Entry 5J7J (solution NMR); this record covers chains A and B.

[Chain A]
Name: Calmodulin
From: Xenopus laevis
Reference sequence: P62155 (CALM_XENLA); residues 1-148 here correspond to UniProt positions 2-149 (UniProt number = residue number + 1)
Chain sequence (148 residues; row label = number of the first residue in the row):
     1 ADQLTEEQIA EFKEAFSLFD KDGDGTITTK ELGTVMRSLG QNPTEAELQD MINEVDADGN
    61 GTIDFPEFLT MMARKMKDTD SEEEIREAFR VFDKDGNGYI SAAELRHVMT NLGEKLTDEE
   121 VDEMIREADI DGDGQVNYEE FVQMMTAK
Unresolved in the structure: 1-3, 148
Bound ions: Ca2+ site 1: Asp20, Asp22, Asp24, Thr26, Glu31; Ca2+ site 2: Asp56, Asp58, Asn60, Thr62, Asp64, Glu67; Ca2+ site 3: Asp93, Asp95, Asn97, Tyr99, Glu104; Ca2+ site 4: Asp129, Asp131, Asp133, Gln135, Glu140
Reported in the primary citation:
  - mutagenesis - K115E: increased binding to PSD-95 T19K peptide

[Chain B]
Name: Disks large homolog 4
Reference sequence: P78352 (DLG4_HUMAN); residue numbers follow UniProt; this construct covers 1-19
Chain sequence (19 residues; each row starts with the number of its first residue):
     1 MDCLCIVTTK KYRYQDEDT
Modified / non-standard residues: Thr19 (phosphothreonine; TPO)
UniProt features mapped onto this chain:
  - lipidation (S-palmitoyl cysteine): Cys3, Cys5
Reported in the primary citation:
  - conformationally variable residues (order/disorder transition): Tyr14 to Thr19
  - post-translational modification sites: Thr19 (citing earlier work)
  - mutagenesis - T19E: increased binding to Calmodulin (chain A)
  - mutagenesis - E17R, T19K: unchanged localization
  - mutagenesis - E17R, T19K: unchanged binding to AMPARs and NMDARs
  - mutagenesis - Q15A, T19K: decreased binding to Calmodulin (chain A)

[How chain A and chain B interact]
Contacting residue pairs (50):
  Gln8(A) with Lys10(B)
  Glu11(A) with Lys10(B)
  Phe19(A) with Asp2(B); Ile6(B)
  Leu32(A) with Met1(B); Asp2(B)
  Val35(A) with Asp2(B)
  Met36(A) with Met1(B)
  Leu48(A) with Met1(B)
  Met51(A) with Met1(B)
  Glu54(A) with Leu4(B)
  Val55(A) with Cys3(B); Leu4(B)
  Ile63(A) with Cys3(B)
  Phe68(A) with Cys3(B)
  Met71(A) with Cys3(B); Leu4(B)
  Lys75(A) with Leu4(B); Val7(B); Thr8(B)
  Thr79(A) with Lys11(B)
  Glu87(A) with Leu4(B)
  Ala88(A) with Thr8(B)
  Phe92(A) with Thr9(B); Tyr12(B)
  Leu112(A) with Cys5(B)
  Glu114(A) with Thr9(B); Lys10(B); Arg13(B)
  Lys115(A) with Arg13(B); Thr19(B)
  Leu116(A) with Arg13(B); Asp18(B)
  Glu120(A) with Thr19(B)
  Glu123(A) with Glu17(B); Asp18(B)
  Met124(A) with Tyr12(B); Arg13(B)
  Arg126(A) with Glu17(B)
  Glu127(A) with Gln15(B); Glu17(B); Asp18(B)
  Ala128(A) with Tyr12(B)
  Val136(A) with Tyr12(B)
  Phe141(A) with Tyr12(B)
  Met144(A) with Tyr12(B); Gln15(B)
  Met145(A) with Thr8(B); Lys11(B)
  Ala147(A) with Gln15(B)
Also at the interface, not in a pair above, chain A (38 interface residues in all): Ala15, Gly33, Met72, Val91, Gly113
Also at the interface, not in a pair above, chain B (18 interface residues in all): Asp16
From the paper, about this interface:
  - specific contacts: Ile63(A)-Cys3(B) (hydrophobic contact), Phe68(A)-Cys3(B) (hydrophobic contact), Lys115(A)-Thr19(B), Arg126(A)-Glu17(B) (salt bridge), Ala147(A)-Gln15(B) (backbone contact)
  - interface residues, chain B: Leu4(B), Thr8(B), Tyr12(B)

[Summary]
38 residues of chain A face 18 of chain B across their interface. The authors report hydrophobic contacts
between Ile63(A) and Cys3(B) and Phe68(A) and Cys3(B); a contact between Lys115(A) and Thr19(B); a salt bridge
between Arg126(A) and Glu17(B). The paper reports that Q15A and T19K of chain B reduce binding to Calmodulin
(chain A); interface residues Leu4(B), Thr8(B) and Tyr12(B); 5 substitutions were tested in all.
Chain A is Calmodulin (Xenopus laevis) and chain B is Disks large homolog 4; the structure, NMR Derived
Structure of Ca2+ Calmodulin bound to Phosphorylated PSD-95, was determined by solution NMR.
